PDB entry 5N9Z | X-ray diffraction, 1.90 A resolution | chains H and E of the 16 polymer chains in the assembly

== Chain H (and E) ==
Protein: Ribulose bisphosphate carboxylase large chain
Source organism: Thalassiosira hyalina
Notes: EC 4.1.1.39; chain E of this document is another copy of the same molecule, construct and numbering; everything in this record applies to it too
Chain sequence (490 residues; row label = number of the first residue in the row):
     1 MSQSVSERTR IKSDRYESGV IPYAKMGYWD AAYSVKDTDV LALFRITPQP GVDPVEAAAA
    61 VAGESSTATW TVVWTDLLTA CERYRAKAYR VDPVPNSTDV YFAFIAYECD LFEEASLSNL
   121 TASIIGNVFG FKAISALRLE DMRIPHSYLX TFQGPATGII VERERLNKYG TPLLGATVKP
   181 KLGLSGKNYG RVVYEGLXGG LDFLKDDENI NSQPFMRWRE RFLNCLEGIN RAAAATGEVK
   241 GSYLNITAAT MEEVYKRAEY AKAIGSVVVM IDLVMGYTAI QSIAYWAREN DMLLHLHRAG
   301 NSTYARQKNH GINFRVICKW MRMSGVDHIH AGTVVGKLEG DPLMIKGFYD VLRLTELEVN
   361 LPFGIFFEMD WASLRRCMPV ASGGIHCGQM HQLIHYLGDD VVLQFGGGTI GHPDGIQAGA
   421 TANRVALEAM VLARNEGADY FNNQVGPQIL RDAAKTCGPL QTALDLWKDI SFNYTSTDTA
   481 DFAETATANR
Not modelled in the structure: 1-3, 485-490
Modified positions: P48, P155 (4-hydroxyproline; HYP); C109 (S-hydroxycysteine; CSO); 8RE (3,4-dihydroxylysine) at position 150, LYO (4-hydroxy-lysine) at position 198; L174 (beta-hydroxyleucine; HLU); K205 (lysine nz-carboxylic acid; KCX); K346 (N-trimethyllysine; M3L)
Ion coordination: Mg2+: K205, D207, E208 (together with 2-carboxyarabinitol-1,5-diphosphate)
Residues lining bound ligands:
  - 2-carboxyarabinitol-1,5-diphosphate (CAP), molecule 1: E64, T69, W70, N127
  - 2-carboxyarabinitol-1,5-diphosphate (CAP), molecule 2: T177, K179, K181, K205, D207, E208, H297, R298, H330, K337, L338, S382, G383, G384, Q404, F405, G406, G407
What the authors report for this chain:
  - post-translational modification sites: P48, C109, P155, K205, K346, C457

== Interface between chain H and chain E ==
Residue-residue contacts (21):
  D37(H) - D37(E)
  T38(H) - H146(E)
  R83(H) - S373(E)  hydrogen bond
  C109(H) - H146(E)
  C109(H) - 8RE_150(E)
  D110(H) - 8RE_150(E)
  D110(H) - S373(E)  hydrogen bond
  H146(H) - T38(E)
  H146(H) - C109(E)
  H146(H) - S147(E)  hydrogen bond
  S147(H) - H146(E)  hydrogen bond
  S147(H) - S147(E)
  S147(H) - 8RE_150(E)
  8RE_150(H) - C109(E)
  8RE_150(H) - D110(E)
  8RE_150(H) - S147(E)
  8RE_150(H) - 8RE_150(E)
  8RE_150(H) - T151(E)
  T151(H) - 8RE_150(E)
  S373(H) - R83(E)  hydrogen bond
  S373(H) - D110(E)  hydrogen bond
Other interface residues (no listed pair), chain H (13 interface residues in all): E114, Y148, A372
Other interface residues (no listed pair), chain E (13 interface residues in all): E114, Y148, A372

== Overview ==
Chain H and chain E each contribute 13 residues to their interface, with 6 hydrogen bonds. Polar pairs include
R83(H)-S373(E), D110(H)-S373(E) and H146(H)-S147(E). Bound to chain H: 2-carboxyarabinitol-1,5-diphosphate.
The Mg2+ site is built by K205(H), D207(H) and E208(H). The paper reports modification sites P48(H), C109(H)
and P155(H) among others.
Both chains are Ribulose bisphosphate carboxylase large chain (Thalassiosira hyalina). Entry 5N9Z (Rubisco
from Thalassiosira hyalina) was determined by X-ray diffraction (same publication as 5OYA, 6FTL and 5MZ2).
